1V19 - chains A and B; structure by X-ray diffraction, 2.30 A resolution.

Chain A (and B):
Protein: 2-keto-3-deoxygluconate kinase
Organism: Thermus thermophilus
Notes: chain B of this document is another copy of the same molecule, construct and numbering; everything in this record applies to it too
Sequence (309 residues; each row starts with the number of its first residue):
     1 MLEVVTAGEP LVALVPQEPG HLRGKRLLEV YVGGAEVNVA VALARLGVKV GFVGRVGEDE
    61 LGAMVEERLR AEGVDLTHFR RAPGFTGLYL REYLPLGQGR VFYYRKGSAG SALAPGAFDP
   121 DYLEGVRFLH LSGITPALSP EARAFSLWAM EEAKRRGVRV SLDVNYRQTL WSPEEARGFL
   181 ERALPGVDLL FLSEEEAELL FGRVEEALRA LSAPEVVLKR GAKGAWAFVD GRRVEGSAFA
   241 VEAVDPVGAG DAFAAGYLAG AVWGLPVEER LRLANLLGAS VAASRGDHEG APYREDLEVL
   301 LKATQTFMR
Disordered / not traced: 303-309
Ligand contacts: 1,4-diethylene dioxide (DIO): Phe85, Tyr104, Arg105, Lys106

Chain A / chain B interface:
Contacting residue pairs (54; chain A residue first):
  Leu14(A) - Leu14(B)  hydrophobic
  Gln17(A) - Leu27(B)
  His21(A) - Glu60(B)  salt bridge
  Leu22(A) - Glu60(B)
  Leu22(A) - Met64(B)
  Arg23(A) - Glu60(B)  salt bridge
  Arg23(A) - Ala63(B)
  Arg23(A) - Met64(B)
  Lys25(A) - Met64(B)
  Arg26(A) - Leu28(B)
  Arg26(A) - Glu29(B)
  Arg26(A) - Val30(B)  hydrogen bond (backbone-backbone)
  Arg26(A) - Met64(B)
  Leu27(A) - Gln17(B)
  Leu27(A) - Leu28(B)
  Leu27(A) - Glu29(B)
  Leu28(A) - Leu27(B)
  Leu28(A) - Leu28(B)  hydrogen bond (backbone-backbone)
  Leu28(A) - Val30(B)  hydrophobic
  Glu29(A) - Arg26(B)
  Glu29(A) - Leu27(B)
  Val30(A) - Arg26(B)  hydrogen bond (backbone-backbone)
  Val30(A) - Leu27(B)
  Val30(A) - Leu28(B)  hydrophobic
  Glu58(A) - Arg100(B)
  Asp59(A) - Arg100(B)
  Asp59(A) - Phe102(B)
  Asp59(A) - Tyr104(B)
  Glu60(A) - His21(B)  salt bridge
  Glu60(A) - Leu22(B)
  Glu60(A) - Arg23(B)  salt bridge
  Glu60(A) - Glu92(B)
  Glu60(A) - Phe102(B)
  Leu61(A) - Tyr104(B)
  Ala63(A) - Arg23(B)
  Met64(A) - Leu22(B)
  Met64(A) - Arg23(B)
  Met64(A) - Lys25(B)
  Glu67(A) - Arg23(B)
  Phe85(A) - Tyr104(B)  hydrophobic
  Thr86(A) - Tyr104(B)  hydrogen bond (backbone-side chain)
  Leu88(A) - Tyr104(B)
  Leu90(A) - Leu88(B)  hydrophobic
  Glu92(A) - Glu60(B)
  Arg100(A) - Glu58(B)
  Arg100(A) - Glu60(B)  salt bridge
  Phe102(A) - Asp59(B)
  Phe102(A) - Glu60(B)
  Tyr104(A) - Asp59(B)
  Tyr104(A) - Leu61(B)
  Tyr104(A) - Phe85(B)  hydrophobic
  Tyr104(A) - Thr86(B)  hydrogen bond (side chain-backbone)
  Tyr104(A) - Leu88(B)
  Tyr104(A) - Tyr104(B)
Also at the interface, not in a pair above, chain A (27 interface residues in all): Arg81
Also at the interface, not in a pair above, chain B (26 interface residues in all): Glu67, Leu90

In short:
Chain A and chain B form an interface of 27 and 26 residues respectively, with 5 hydrogen bonds and 5 salt
bridges. Polar contacts include His21(A)-Glu60(B), Arg23(A)-Glu60(B) and Arg100(A)-Glu60(B). Chain A binds
1,4-diethylene dioxide.
Both chains are 2-keto-3-deoxygluconate kinase (Thermus thermophilus). Entry 1V19 (2-keto-3-deoxygluconate
kinase from thermus thermophilus) was determined by X-ray diffraction together with 1V1S, 1V1A and 1V1B from
the same study.
